PDB entry 8R7P | electron microscopy, 2.53 A resolution | chains C and I of the 12 polymer chains in the assembly

# Chain C (and I)
Molecule: Gap junction delta-2 protein
Source organism: Homo sapiens
Notes: chain I of this document is another copy of the same molecule, construct and numbering; everything in this record applies to it too
UniProtKB: Q9UKL4 (CXD2_HUMAN); residue numbers follow UniProt; this construct covers 1-321
Amino-acid sequence (330 residues; row label = number of the first residue in the row):
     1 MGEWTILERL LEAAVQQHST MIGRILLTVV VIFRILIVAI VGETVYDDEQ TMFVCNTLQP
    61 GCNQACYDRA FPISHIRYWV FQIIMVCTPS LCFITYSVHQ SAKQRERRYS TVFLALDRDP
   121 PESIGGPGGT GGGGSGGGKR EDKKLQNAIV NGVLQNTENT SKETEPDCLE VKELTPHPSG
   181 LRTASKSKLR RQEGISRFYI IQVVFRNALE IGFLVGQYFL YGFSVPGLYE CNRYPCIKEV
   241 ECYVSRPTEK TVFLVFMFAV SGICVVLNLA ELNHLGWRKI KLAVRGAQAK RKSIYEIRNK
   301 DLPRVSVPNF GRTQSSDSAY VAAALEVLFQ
Unresolved in the structure: 1-18, 103-193, 283-330
Construct notes: expression tag (322-330)
Cystine bridges: Cys55-Cys242, Cys62-Cys236, Cys66-Cys231

# Chain C / chain I interface
Pairs across the interface (17; chain C residue first):
  Asn56(C) - Thr57(I)  hydrogen bond
  Asn56(C) - Leu58(I)  hydrogen bond (side chain-backbone)
  Asn56(C) - Gln59(I)  hydrogen bond
  Asn56(C) - Ile237(I)
  Thr57(C) - Asn56(I)  hydrogen bond
  Thr57(C) - Leu58(I)
  Leu58(C) - Cys55(I)
  Leu58(C) - Asn56(I)  hydrogen bond (backbone-side chain)
  Leu58(C) - Thr57(I)
  Gln59(C) - Asn56(I)  hydrogen bond
  Glu230(C) - Lys238(I)
  Ile237(C) - Asn56(I)
  Lys238(C) - Glu230(I)
  Lys238(C) - Glu239(I)  salt bridge
  Lys238(C) - Val240(I)
  Glu239(C) - Lys238(I)  salt bridge
  Glu241(C) - Ile237(I)
Other interface residues (no listed pair), chain C (11 interface residues in all): Cys55, Val240
Other interface residues (no listed pair), chain I (11 interface residues in all): Glu241

# Summary
The chain C/chain I interface involves 11 residues from each chain; the contacts include 6 hydrogen bonds and
2 salt bridges. Polar pairs include Lys238(C)-Glu239(I), Asn56(C)-Thr57(I) and Asn56(C)-Leu58(I).
Chain C and chain I are both Gap junction delta-2 protein (Homo sapiens); the structure, human connexin-36 gap
junction channel, was determined by electron microscopy together with 8R7R, 8QOJ and 8R7Q from the same study.
